Entry 7W0F (electron microscopy, 4.55 A resolution (low resolution: residue-level contacts below are approximate; hydrogen-bond / salt-bridge calls are withheld)); this record covers chains A and E of the 6 polymer chains in the assembly.

# Chain A
Name: Dicer-2, isoform A
Organism: Drosophila melanogaster
Notes: EC 3.1.21.1, 3.1.26.-, 3.1.26.3, 3.6.1.3
UniProt: A1ZAW0 (A1ZAW0_DROME); residues 1-1722 here = UniProt positions 1-1722
Chain sequence (1722 residues; row label = number of the first residue in the row):
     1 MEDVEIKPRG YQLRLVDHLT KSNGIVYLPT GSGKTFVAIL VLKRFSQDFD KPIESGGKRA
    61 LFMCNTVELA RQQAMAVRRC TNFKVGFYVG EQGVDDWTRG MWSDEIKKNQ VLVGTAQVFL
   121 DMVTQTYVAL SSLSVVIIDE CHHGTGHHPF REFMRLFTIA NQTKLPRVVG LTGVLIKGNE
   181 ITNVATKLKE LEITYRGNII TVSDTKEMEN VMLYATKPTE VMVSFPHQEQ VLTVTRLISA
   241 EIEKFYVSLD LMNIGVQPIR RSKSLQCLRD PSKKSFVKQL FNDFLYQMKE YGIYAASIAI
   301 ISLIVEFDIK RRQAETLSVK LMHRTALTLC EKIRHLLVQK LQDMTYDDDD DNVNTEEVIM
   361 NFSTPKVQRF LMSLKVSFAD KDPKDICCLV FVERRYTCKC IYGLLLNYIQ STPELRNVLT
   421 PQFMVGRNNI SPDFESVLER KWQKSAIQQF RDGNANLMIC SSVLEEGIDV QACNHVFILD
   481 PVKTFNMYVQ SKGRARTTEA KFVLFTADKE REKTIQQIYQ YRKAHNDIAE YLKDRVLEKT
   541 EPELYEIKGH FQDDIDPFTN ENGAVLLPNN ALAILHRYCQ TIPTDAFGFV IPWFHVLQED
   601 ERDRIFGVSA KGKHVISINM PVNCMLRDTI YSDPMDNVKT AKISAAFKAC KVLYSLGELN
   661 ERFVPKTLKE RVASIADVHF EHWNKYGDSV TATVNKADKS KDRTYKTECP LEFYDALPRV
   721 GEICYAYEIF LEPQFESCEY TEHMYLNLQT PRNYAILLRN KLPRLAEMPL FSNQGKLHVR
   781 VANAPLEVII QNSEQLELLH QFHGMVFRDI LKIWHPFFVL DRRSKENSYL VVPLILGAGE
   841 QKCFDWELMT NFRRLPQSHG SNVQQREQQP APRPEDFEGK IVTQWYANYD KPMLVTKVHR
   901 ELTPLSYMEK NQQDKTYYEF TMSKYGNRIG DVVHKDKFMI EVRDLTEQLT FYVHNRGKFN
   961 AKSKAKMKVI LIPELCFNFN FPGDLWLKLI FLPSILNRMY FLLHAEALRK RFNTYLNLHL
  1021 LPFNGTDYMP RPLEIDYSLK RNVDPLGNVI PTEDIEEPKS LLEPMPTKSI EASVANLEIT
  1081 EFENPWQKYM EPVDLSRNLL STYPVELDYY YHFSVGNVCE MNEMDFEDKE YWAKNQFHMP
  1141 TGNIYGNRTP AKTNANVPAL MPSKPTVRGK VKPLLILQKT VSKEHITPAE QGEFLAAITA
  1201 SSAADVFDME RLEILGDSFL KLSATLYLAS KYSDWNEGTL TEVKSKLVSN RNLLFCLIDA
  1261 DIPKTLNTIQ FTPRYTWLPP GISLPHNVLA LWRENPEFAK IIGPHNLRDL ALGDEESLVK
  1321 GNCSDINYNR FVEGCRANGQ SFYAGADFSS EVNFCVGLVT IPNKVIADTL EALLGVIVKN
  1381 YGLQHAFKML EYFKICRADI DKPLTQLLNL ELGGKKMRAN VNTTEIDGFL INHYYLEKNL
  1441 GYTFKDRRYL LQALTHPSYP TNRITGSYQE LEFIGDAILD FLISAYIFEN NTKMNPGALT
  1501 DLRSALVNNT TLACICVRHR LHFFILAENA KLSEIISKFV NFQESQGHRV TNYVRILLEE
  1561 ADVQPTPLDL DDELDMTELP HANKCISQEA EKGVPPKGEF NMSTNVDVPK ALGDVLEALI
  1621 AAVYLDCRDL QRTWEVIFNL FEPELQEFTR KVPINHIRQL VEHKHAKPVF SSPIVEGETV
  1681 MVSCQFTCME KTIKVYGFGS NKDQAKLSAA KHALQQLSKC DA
Not modelled in the structure: 1, 1041-1168, 1553-1601, 1655-1722
Reported in the primary citation:
  - mutagenesis - D1217N/D1476N: abolished catalytic activity
  - catalytic residues: Asp1217, Asp1476 (citing earlier work)

# Chain E
Molecule: siRNA
Sequence (52 nucleotides; numbered 1 to 52; the number before each row is that of its first residue):
     1 GAGACUUGGG CAAUGUGACU GCUGAUCAGC AGUCACAUUG CCCAAGUCUC UU
Not modelled in the structure: 1-26

# Interface between chain A and chain E
Pairs across the interface - 27 pairs, chain A then chain E:
  Thr145(A) with U39(E)
  Gly146(A) with U39(E)
  His147(A) with U38(E); U39(E)
  His148(A) with U38(E); U39(E)
  Lys177(A) with U39(E); G40(E)
  Gly178(A) with G40(E); C41(E)
  Asn179(A) with C41(E); C42(E)
  Arg260(A) with A35(E)
  Ser272(A) with A35(E)
  Lys273(A) with C34(E)
  Lys310(A) with U33(E)
  Gln313(A) with G32(E); U33(E)
  Leu438(A) with A31(E); G32(E)
  Lys441(A) with C30(E)
  Lys483(A) with C41(E)
  Thr484(A) with G40(E); C41(E)
  Leu572(A) with A37(E)
  His576(A) with C36(E)
  Arg1463(A) with U33(E)
Also at the interface, not in a pair above, chain A (25 interface residues in all): His143, Pro149, Lys263, Gln443, Ala573, Ile591

# Overview
Chain A and chain E form an interface of 25 and 13 residues respectively. The paper reports catalytic residues
Asp1217(A) and Asp1476(A); D1217N/D1476N of chain A abolish catalytic activity.
Here chain A is Dicer-2, isoform A (Drosophila melanogaster) and chain E is siRNA. Entry 7W0F
(dmDicer2-LoqsPD-dsRNA Post-dicing status) was determined by electron microscopy, deposited together with
7W0A, 7W0B, 7W0C, 7W0D and 7W0E.
